Entry 7MJQ (electron microscopy, 4.20 A resolution (low resolution: residue-level contacts below are approximate; hydrogen-bond / salt-bridge calls are withheld)); this record covers chains A and E of the 6 polymer chains in the assembly.

== Chain A ==
Name: ATP-sensitive inward rectifier potassium channel 8
Source organism: Rattus norvegicus
Reference sequence: Q63664 (KCNJ8_RAT); numbering as in UniProt (aligned over 1-424)
Amino-acid sequence (424 residues; each row starts with the number of its first residue):
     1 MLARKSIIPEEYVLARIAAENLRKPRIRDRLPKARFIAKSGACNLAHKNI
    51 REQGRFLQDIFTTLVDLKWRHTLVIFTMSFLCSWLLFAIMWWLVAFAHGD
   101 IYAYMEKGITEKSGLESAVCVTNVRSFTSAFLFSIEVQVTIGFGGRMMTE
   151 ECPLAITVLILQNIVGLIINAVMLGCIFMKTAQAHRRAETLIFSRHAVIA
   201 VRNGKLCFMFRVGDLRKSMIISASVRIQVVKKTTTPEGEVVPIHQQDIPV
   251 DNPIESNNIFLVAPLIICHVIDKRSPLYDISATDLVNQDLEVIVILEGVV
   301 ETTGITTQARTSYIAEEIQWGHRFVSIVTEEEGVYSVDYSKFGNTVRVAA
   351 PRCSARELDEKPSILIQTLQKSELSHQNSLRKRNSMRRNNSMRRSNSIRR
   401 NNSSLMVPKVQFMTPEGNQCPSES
Not modelled in the structure: 1-22, 369-424
Small-molecule neighbours:
  - ATP (adenosine-5'-triphosphate), molecule 1: Asn49, Ile50, Arg51
  - ATP, molecule 2: Phe193, Ser194, Arg195, Tyr339, Ser340, Phe342, Gly343, Asn344
UniProt features mapped onto this chain:
  - motif: Thr140 to Gly145 (Selectivity filter)
  - site: Asn170 (Role in the control of polyamine-mediated channel gating and in the blocking by intracellular magnesium)
  - modified residue: Ser6 (Phosphoserine)

== Chain E ==
Name: Isoform SUR2B of ATP-binding cassette sub-family C member 9
Source organism: Rattus norvegicus
Reference sequence: Q63563 (ABCC9_RAT), isoform Q63563-2; residues 1-1545 here = UniProt positions 1-1545
Amino-acid sequence (1545 residues; row label = number of the first residue in the row):
     1 MSLSFCGNNISSYNIYHGVLQNPCFVDALNLVPHVFLLFITFPILFIGWG
    51 SQSSKVQIHHNTWLHFPGHNLRWILTFALLFVHVCEIAEGIVSDSQRASR
   101 HLHLFMPAVMGFVATTTSIVYYHNIETSNFPKLLLALFLYWVMAFITKTI
   151 KLVKYWQLGWGMSDLRFCITGVMVILNGLLMAVEINVIRVRRYVFFMNPQ
   201 KVKPPEDLQDLGVRFLQPFVNLLSKATYWWMNTLIISAHRKPIDLKAIGK
   251 LPIAMRAVTNYVCLKEAYEEQKKKAADHPNRTPSIWLAMYRAFGRPILLS
   301 STFRYLADLLGFAGPLCISGIVQRVNEPKNNTTRFSETLSSKEFLENAHV
   351 LAVLLFLALILQRTFLQASYYVTIETGINLRGALLAMIYNKILRLSTSNL
   401 SMGEMTLGQINNLVAIETNQLMWFLFLCPNLWAMPVQIIMGVILLYNLLG
   451 SSALVGAAVIVLLAPIQYFIATKLAEAQKSTLDYSTERLKKTNEILKGIK
   501 LLKLYAWEHIFCKSVEETRMKELSSLKTFALYTSLSIFMNAAIPIAAVLA
   551 TFVTHAYASGNNLKPAEAFASLSLFHILVTPLFLLSTVVRFAVKAIISVQ
   601 KLNEFLLSDEIGEDSWRTGEGTLPFESCKKHTGVQSKPINRKQPGRYHLD
   651 NYEQARRLRPAETEDVAIKVTNGYFSWGSGLATLSNIDIRIPTGQLTMIV
   701 GQVGCGKSSLLLAILGEMQTLEGKVYWNNVNESEPSFEATRSRSRYSVAY
   751 AAQKPWLLNATVEENITFGSSFNRQRYKAVTDACSLQPDIDLLPFGDQTE
   801 IGERGINLSGGQRQRICVARALYQNTNIVFLDDPFSALDIHLSDHLMQEG
   851 ILKFLQDDKRTVVLVTHKLQYLTHADWIIAMKDGSVLREGTLKDIQTKDV
   901 ELYEHWKTLMNRQDQELEKDMEADQTTLERKTLRRAMYSREAKAQMEDED
   951 EEEEEEEDEDDNMSTVMRLRTKMPWKTCWWYLTSGGFFLLFLMIFSKLLK
  1001 HSVIVAIDYWLATWTSEYSINDPGKADQTFYVAGFSILCGAGIFLCLVTS
  1051 LTVEWMGLTAAKNLHHNLLNKIILGPIRFFDTTPLGLILNRFSADTNIID
  1101 QHIPPTLESLTRSTLLCLSAIGMISYATPVFLIALAPLGVAFYFIQKYFR
  1151 VASKDLQELDDSTQLPLLCHFSETAEGLTTIRAFRHETRFKQRMLELTDT
  1201 NNIAYLFLSAANRWLEVRTDYLGACIVLTASIASISGSSNSGLVGLGLLY
  1251 ALTITNYLNWVVRNLADLEVQMGAVKKVNSFLTMESENYEGTMDPSQVPE
  1301 HWPQEGEIKIHDLCVRYENNLKPVLKHVKAYIKPGQKVGICGRTGSGKSS
  1351 LSLAFFRMVDIFDGKIVIDGIDISKLPLHTLRSRLSIILQDPILFSGSIR
  1401 FNLDPECKCTDDRLWEALEIAQLKNMVKSLPGGLDATVTEGGENFSVGQR
  1451 QLFCLARAFVRKSSILIMDEATASIDMATENILQKVVMTAFADRTVVTIA
  1501 HRVHTILTADLVIVMKRGNILEYDTPESLLAQEDGVFASFVRADM
Not modelled in the structure: 52-53, 198-212, 617-663, 733-740, 919-960, 1460-1462, 1544-1545
Covalent attachments: N-acetylglucosamine (NAG) linked to Asn9
Small-molecule neighbours: ATP (adenosine-5'-triphosphate): Trp677, Gln702, Cys705, Gly706, Lys707, Ser708, Ser709
UniProt features mapped onto this chain:
  - binding site (ATP): Gly701 to Ser708, Gly1342 to Ser1349
  - glycosylation (N-linked (GlcNAc...) asparagine): Asn9, Asn330, Asn331

== Chain A / chain E interface ==
Contacting residue pairs (4):
  His47(A) - Ser54(E)
  His47(A) - Lys55(E)
  Thr63(A) - Ser51(E)
  Tyr102(A) - Tyr13(E)
Also at the interface, not in a pair above, chain A (7 interface residues in all): Lys24, Pro25, Arg55, Asp59
Also at the interface, not in a pair above, chain E (10 interface residues in all): Asn14, Gly48, Gly50, Asn129, Glu803, Arg804

== In short ==
The interface between chain A and chain E involves 7 residues on one side and 10 on the other. Ligands of
chain A: ATP. Bound to chain E: ATP. N-acetylglucosamine is covalently linked to Asn9(E). Curated annotation
(UniProt) lists 16 ATP-binding residues on chain E.
Chain A is ATP-sensitive inward rectifier potassium channel 8 and chain E is Isoform SUR2B of ATP-binding
cassette sub-family C member 9, both from Rattus norvegicus; the structure, Vascular KATP channel: Kir6.1
SUR2B quatrefoil-like conformation 2, was determined by electron microscopy (same publication as 7MIT, 7MJO
and 7MJP).
